Entry 8EZJ (electron microscopy, 3.30 A resolution); this record covers chains B and C of the 4 polymer chains in the assembly.

== Chain B ==
Molecule: ARF guanine-nucleotide exchange factor 2
From: Saccharomyces cerevisiae
UniProt: P39993 (GEA2_YEAST); numbering as in UniProt (aligned over 1-1459)
Chain sequence (1483 residues; each row starts with the number of its first residue; numbers below 1 keep their minus sign (Met-23 is residue -23)):
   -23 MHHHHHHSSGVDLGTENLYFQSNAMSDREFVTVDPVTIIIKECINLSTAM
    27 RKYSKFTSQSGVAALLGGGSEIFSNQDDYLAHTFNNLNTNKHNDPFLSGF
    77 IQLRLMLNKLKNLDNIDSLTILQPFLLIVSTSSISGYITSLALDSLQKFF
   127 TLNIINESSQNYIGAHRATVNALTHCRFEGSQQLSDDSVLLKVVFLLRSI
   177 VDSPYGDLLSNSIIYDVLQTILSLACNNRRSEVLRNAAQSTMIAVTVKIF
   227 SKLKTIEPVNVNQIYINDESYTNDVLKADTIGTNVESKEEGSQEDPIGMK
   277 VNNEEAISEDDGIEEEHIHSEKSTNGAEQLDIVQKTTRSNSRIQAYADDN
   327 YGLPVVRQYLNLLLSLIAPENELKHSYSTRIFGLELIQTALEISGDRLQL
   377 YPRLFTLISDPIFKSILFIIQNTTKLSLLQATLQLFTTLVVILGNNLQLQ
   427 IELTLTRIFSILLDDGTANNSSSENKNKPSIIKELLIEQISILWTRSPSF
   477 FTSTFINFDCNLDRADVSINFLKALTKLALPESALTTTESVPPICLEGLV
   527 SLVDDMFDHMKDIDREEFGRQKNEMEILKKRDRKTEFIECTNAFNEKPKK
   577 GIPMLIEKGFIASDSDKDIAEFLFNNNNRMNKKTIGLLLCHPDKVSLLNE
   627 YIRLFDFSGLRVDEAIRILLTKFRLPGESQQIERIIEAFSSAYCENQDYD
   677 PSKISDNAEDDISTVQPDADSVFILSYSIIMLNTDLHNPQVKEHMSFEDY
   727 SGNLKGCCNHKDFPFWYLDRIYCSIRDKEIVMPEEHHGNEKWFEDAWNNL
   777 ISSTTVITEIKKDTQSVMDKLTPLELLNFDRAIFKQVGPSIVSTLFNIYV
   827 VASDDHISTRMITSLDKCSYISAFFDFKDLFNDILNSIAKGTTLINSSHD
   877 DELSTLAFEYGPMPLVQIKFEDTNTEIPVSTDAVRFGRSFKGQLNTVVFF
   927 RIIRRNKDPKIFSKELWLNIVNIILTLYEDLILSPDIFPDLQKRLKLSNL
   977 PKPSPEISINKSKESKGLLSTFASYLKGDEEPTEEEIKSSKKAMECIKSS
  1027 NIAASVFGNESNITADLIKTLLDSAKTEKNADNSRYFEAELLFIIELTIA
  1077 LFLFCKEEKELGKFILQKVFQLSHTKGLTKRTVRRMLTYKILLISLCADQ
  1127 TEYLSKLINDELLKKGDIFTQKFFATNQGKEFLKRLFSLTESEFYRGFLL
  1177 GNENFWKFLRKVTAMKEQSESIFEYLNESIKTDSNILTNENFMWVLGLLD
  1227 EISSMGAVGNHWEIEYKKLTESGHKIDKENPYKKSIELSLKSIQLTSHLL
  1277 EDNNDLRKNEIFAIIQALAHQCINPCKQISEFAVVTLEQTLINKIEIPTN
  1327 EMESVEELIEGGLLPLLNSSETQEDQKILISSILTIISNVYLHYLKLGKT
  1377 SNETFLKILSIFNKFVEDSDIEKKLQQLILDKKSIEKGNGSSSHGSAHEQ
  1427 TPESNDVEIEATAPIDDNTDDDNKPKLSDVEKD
Not modelled in the structure: -23 to 6, 31-69, 260-320, 441-453, 786-791, 872-887, 1418-1459
Differences from the reference sequence: initiating methionine (-23); expression tag (-22 to 0)
UniProt features mapped onto this chain:
  - modified residue (Phosphoserine): Ser46, Ser284
  - mutagenesis: Val698 (V698G: Abolishes interaction with DRS2 and decreases DRS2 phosphatidylserine flippase activity in the trans-Golgi network membrane. Abnormal secretory vesicle formation)
What the authors report for this chain:
  - self-association interface (contacts with another copy of this molecule); pairs are residue here / residue on that copy: Thr13-Arg472, Arg27-Glu460 (salt bridge)
  - mutagenesis - K124A/L128A: abolished binding to another copy of this molecule
  - mutagenesis - K124A/L128A: decreased localization to Imh1
  - mutagenesis - K124A/L128A: unchanged localization to Golgi
  - mutagenesis - L167A/F171A: unchanged localization to Imh1
  - mutagenesis - P71A, L79A: unchanged binding to ADP-ribosylation factor-like protein 1 (chain C)

== Chain C ==
Molecule: ADP-ribosylation factor-like protein 1
From: Saccharomyces cerevisiae
Notes: fragment: N-terminal 17 residues deleted
UniProt: P38116 (ARL1_YEAST); residue numbers follow UniProt; this construct covers 18-183
Chain sequence (183 residues; each row starts with the number of its first residue):
    18 ELRILILGLDGAGKTTILYRLQIGEVVTTKPTIGFNVETLSYKNLKLNVW
    68 DLGGLTSIRPYWRCYYADTAAVIFVVDSTDKDRMSTASKELHLMLQEEEL
   118 QDAALLVFANKQDQPGALSASEVSKELNLVELKDRSWSIVASSAIKGEGI
   168 TEGLDWLIDVIKEEQLAGENLYFQSAGHHHHHH
Not modelled in the structure: 183-200
Differences from the reference sequence: engineered mutation Leu72 (Gln in P38116); expression tag (184-200)
Ligand contacts: GTP (guanosine-5'-triphosphate): Leu26, Asp27, Gly28, Ala29, Gly30, Lys31, Thr32, Thr33, Thr46, Lys47, Pro48, Thr49, Leu72, Asn127, Lys128, Asp130, Ser160, Ala161, Ile162
UniProt features mapped onto this chain:
  - binding site (GTP): Gly25 to Thr32, Asn127 to Asp130
What the authors report for this chain:
  - mutagenesis - C81A: unchanged localization to Golgi
  - mutagenesis - L69A, L69A/Y78L, Y78L: decreased localization to Golgi
  - mutagenesis - L69A, L69A/Y78L, Y78L: decreased localization to Imh1
  - mutagenesis - L69A/Y78L: abolished binding to ARF guanine-nucleotide exchange factor 2 (chain B)

== Interface between chain B and chain C ==
Residue-residue contacts (21):
  Pro71(B) - Tyr82(C)  hydrophobic
  Phe72(B) - Phe52(C)  hydrophobic
  Ser74(B) - Cys81(C)  hydrogen bond (backbone-side chain)
  Gly75(B) - Tyr78(C)
  Gly75(B) - Cys81(C)
  Gln78(B) - Pro77(C)  hydrogen bond (side chain-backbone)
  Gln78(B) - Tyr78(C)
  Gln78(B) - Arg80(C)
  Gln78(B) - Cys81(C)  hydrogen bond
  Leu79(B) - Tyr78(C)
  Asp93(B) - Ser74(C)
  Leu95(B) - Ser74(C)
  Thr96(B) - Ser74(C)  hydrogen bond (side chain-backbone)
  Thr96(B) - Tyr78(C)  hydrogen bond (backbone-side chain)
  Gln99(B) - Ile50(C)  hydrogen bond (side chain-backbone)
  Gln99(B) - Tyr78(C)
  Pro100(B) - Tyr78(C)
  Leu103(B) - Gly51(C)
  Leu103(B) - Phe52(C)  hydrophobic
  Leu103(B) - Tyr82(C)
  Thr107(B) - Phe52(C)
Also at the interface, not in a pair above, chain B (17 interface residues in all): Met82, Ile97, Ala144, Asn147
Also at the interface, not in a pair above, chain C (10 interface residues in all): Ile75
From the paper, about this interface:
  - pairs named by the authors: Leu79(B)-Tyr78(C) (hydrophobic contact)
  - interface residues, chain B: Phe72(B), Leu103(B)
  - interface residues, chain C: Phe52(C), Cys81(C), Tyr82(C)
  - hot spots on chain C (mutagenesis) - Y78L: decreased binding to ARF guanine-nucleotide exchange factor 2 (chain B)

== Overview ==
17 residues of chain B face 10 of chain C across their interface, with 6 hydrogen bonds. Polar pairs include
Ser74(B)-Cys81(C), Gln78(B)-Pro77(C) and Gln78(B)-Cys81(C). The paper describes a hydrophobic contact between
Leu79(B) and Tyr78(C). The paper reports that L69A, L69A/Y78L and Y78L of chain C reduce localization to
Golgi; interface residues Phe72(B), Leu103(B) and Phe52(C) among others; 8 substitutions were tested in all.
Chain B is ARF guanine-nucleotide exchange factor 2 and chain C is ADP-ribosylation factor-like protein 1,
both from Saccharomyces cerevisiae; the structure, Cryo-EM structure of the S. cerevisiae Arf-like protein
Arl1 bound to the Arf guanine nucleotide exchange ..., was determined by electron microscopy, deposited
together with 8EZQ.
